Entry 6MPI (X-ray diffraction, 3.33 A resolution); this record covers chains A and P of the 23 polymer chains in the assembly.

Chain A:
Molecule: 16S rRNA
Organism: Thermus thermophilus HB8
Sequence (1507 nucleotides; each row starts with the number of its first residue; note: 46 numbers in that range are skipped by the numbering (no residue carries them; nothing is unmodelled there); a row labelled like 190A-190L holds insertion residues (190A, then the next letters in order)):
     5 UGGAGAGUUUGAUCCUGGCUCAGGGUGAACGCUGGCGGCGUGCCUAAGAC
    55 AUGCAAGUCGUGCGGG
    73 CCGCGGGGUUUU
    88 ACUCCG
    95 UGGUC
   101 AGCGGCGGACGGGUGAGUAACGCGUGGGU
  129A G
   130 ACCUACCCGGAAGAGGGGGACAACCCGGGGAAACUCGGGCUAAUCCCCCA
   180 UGUGGACCCGC
190A-190L CCCUUGGGGUGU
   191 GUCCAAAGGGCUUU
   216 GCCCGCUUCCGGAUGGGCCCGCGUCCCAUCAGCUAGUUGGUGGGGUAAUG
   266 GCCCACCAAGGCGACGACGGGUAGCCGGUCUGAGAGGAUGGCCGGCCACA
   316 GGGGCACUGAGACACGGGCCCCACUCCUACGGGAGGCAGCAGUUAGGAAU
   366 CUUCCGCAAUGGGCGCAAGCCUGACGGAGCGACGCCGCUUGGAGGAAGAA
   416 GCCCUUCGGGGUGUAAACUCCUGAA
   442 CCCGGGACGAAACCCCCGACGA
   474 GGGGACUGACGGUACCGGG
   494 GUAAUAGCGCCGGCCAACUCCGUGCCAGCAGCCGCGGUAAUACGGAGGGC
   544 GCGAGCGUUACCCGGAUUCACUGGGCGUAAAGGGCGUGUAGGCGGCCUGG
   594 GGCGUCCCAUGUGAAAGACCACGGCUCAACCGUGGGGGAGCGUGGGAUAC
   644 GCUCAGGCUAGACGGUGGGAGAGGGUGGUGGAAUUCCCGGAGUAGCGGUG
   694 AAAUGCGCAGAUACCGGGAGGAACGCCGAUGGCGAAGGCAGCCACCUGGU
   744 CCACCCGUGACGCUGAGGCGCGAAAGCGUGGGGAGCAAACCGGAUUAGAU
   794 ACCCGGGUAGUCCACGCCCUAAACGAUGCGCGCUAGGUCUCUGGGUCU
   848 CCUGGGGGCCGAAGCUAACGCGUUAAGCGCGCCGCCUGGGGAGUACGGCC
   898 GCAAGGCUGAAACUCAAAGGAAUUGACGGGGGCCCGCACAAGCGGUGGAG
   948 CAUGUGGUUUAAUUCGAAGCAACGCGAAGAACCUUACCAGGCCUUGACAU
   998 GCUAGGAACCCGGGUGAAAGCCUGGGGUGCCCCGGGGAGCCCUAGCACAG
  1048 GUGCUGCAUGGCCGUCGUCAGCUCGUGCCGUGAGGUGUUGGGUUAAGUCC
  1098 CGCAACGAGCGCAACCCCCGCCGUUAGUUGCCAGCGGUUCGGCCGGGCAC
  1148 UCUAACGGGACUGCCCGCGAAA
  1171 GCGGGAGGAAGGAGGGGACGACGUCUGGUCAGCAUGGCCCUUACGGCCUG
  1221 GGCGACACACGUGCUACAAUGCCCACUACAAAGCGAUGCCACCCGGCAAC
  1271 GGGGAGCUAAUCGCAAAAAGGUGGGCCCAGUUCGGAUUGGGGUCUGCAAC
  1321 CCGACCCCAUGAAGCCGGAAUCGCUAGUAAUCGCGGAUCAGCAUGCCGCG
  1371 GUGAAUACGUUCCCGGGCCUUGUACACACCGCCCGUCACGCCAUGGGAGC
  1421 GGGCUCUACCCGAAGUCGCCGGG
  1446 AGCCUACGGG
  1459 CAGGCGCCGAGGGUAGGGCCCGUGACUGGGGCGAAGUCGUAACAAGGUAG
  1509 CUGUACCGGAAGGUGCGGCUGGAUCA
  1539 CUUUCU
Sequence notes: insertion (1540-1544)
Ion coordination: Mg2+ site 1 near G21 (its only coordinating residue here); Mg2+ site 2 near C48 (its only coordinating residue here); Mg2+ site 3 near A53 (its only coordinating residue here); Mg2+ site 4: G61, U62, G105; Mg2+ site 5: G69, G70, U98; Mg2+ site 6: A116, G117, G289; Mg2+ site 7: C121, G124, U125, G236; Mg2+ site 8: C174, C175; Mg2+ site 9 near A195 (its only coordinating residue here); Mg2+ site 10: G299, G558, U560; Mg2+ site 11 near A315 (its only coordinating residue here); Mg2+ site 12 near G326 (its only coordinating residue here); 47 more Mg2+ sites not listed
Ligand contacts: paromomycin (PAR): G1405, U1406, C1407, A1408, C1409, C1490, G1491, A1492, A1493, G1494, U1495, C1496

Chain P:
Name: 30S ribosomal protein S16
Organism: Thermus thermophilus HB8
Reference sequence: Q5SJH3 (RS16_THET8); residue numbers follow UniProt; this construct covers 1-88
Sequence (88 residues; row label = number of the first residue in the row):
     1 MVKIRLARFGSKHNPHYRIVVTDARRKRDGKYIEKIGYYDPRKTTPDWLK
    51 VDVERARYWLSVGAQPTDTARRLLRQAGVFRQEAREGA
Not modelled in the structure: 84-88

Interface between chain A and chain P:
Pairs across the interface - 92 pairs, chain A then chain P:
  C43(A) - Ser11(P)  phosphate contact
  C43(A) - Lys12(P)  phosphate contact
  C43(A) - His13(P)  phosphate contact
  G44(A) - Ser11(P)  phosphate contact
  G44(A) - Lys12(P)  hydrogen bond to the phosphate
  C110(A) - Arg25(P)  hydrogen bond to the sugar
  G112(A) - Lys27(P)  salt bridge to the phosphate
  A134(A) - Arg25(P)  base contact
  C135(A) - Met1(P)  hydrogen bond to the base
  C136(A) - Met1(P)  sugar contact
  C136(A) - Gly63(P)  hydrogen bond to the sugar
  C136(A) - Gln65(P)  hydrogen bond to the sugar
  C137(A) - Ser61(P)  hydrogen bond to the sugar
  C137(A) - Gly63(P)  sugar contact
  G227(A) - Val62(P)  hydrogen bond to the base
  A228(A) - Val2(P)  sugar contact
  A228(A) - Trp59(P)  phosphate contact
  A228(A) - Val62(P)  sugar contact
  U229(A) - Val2(P)  sugar contact
  U229(A) - Asp23(P)  hydrogen bond to the sugar
  U229(A) - Ile33(P)  phosphate contact
  U229(A) - Trp59(P)  phosphate contact
  G230(A) - Asp23(P)  sugar contact
  G230(A) - Arg25(P)  hydrogen bond to the sugar
  G309(A) - Gly30(P)  phosphate contact
  G309(A) - Lys31(P)  phosphate contact
  G310(A) - Arg26(P)  salt bridge to the phosphate
  G310(A) - Lys27(P)  salt bridge to the phosphate
  G310(A) - Gly30(P)  phosphate contact
  G310(A) - Lys31(P)  hydrogen bond to the phosphate
  C311(A) - Arg26(P)  salt bridge to the phosphate
  A374(A) - Tyr17(P)  hydrogen bond to the sugar
  U375(A) - Leu6(P)  hydrogen bond to the sugar
  U375(A) - Tyr17(P)  sugar contact
  U375(A) - Arg28(P)  hydrogen bond to the base
  U375(A) - Thr69(P)  hydrogen bond to the phosphate
  G376(A) - Arg5(P)  hydrogen bond to the phosphate
  G376(A) - Leu6(P)  hydrogen bond to the phosphate
  G376(A) - Arg28(P)  sugar contact
  G376(A) - Thr67(P)  hydrogen bond to the phosphate
  G376(A) - Thr69(P)  phosphate contact
  G377(A) - Lys3(P)  salt bridge to the phosphate
  G377(A) - Arg5(P)  salt bridge to the phosphate
  G377(A) - Ala24(P)  sugar contact
  G377(A) - Thr67(P)  phosphate contact
  C390(A) - Arg28(P)  hydrogen bond to the phosphate
  G391(A) - Arg8(P)  phosphate contact
  G391(A) - Arg28(P)  salt bridge to the phosphate
  G392(A) - Arg8(P)  salt bridge to the phosphate
  G392(A) - Lys12(P)  phosphate contact
  G392(A) - His13(P)  hydrogen bond to the phosphate
  A393(A) - Lys12(P)  salt bridge to the phosphate
  A393(A) - His13(P)  salt bridge to the phosphate
  C449(A) - Arg42(P)  base contact
  G450(A) - Pro41(P)  sugar contact
  G450(A) - Arg42(P)  sugar contact
  G450(A) - Lys43(P)  salt bridge to the phosphate
  A452(A) - Tyr39(P)  phosphate contact
  A452(A) - Lys43(P)  salt bridge to the phosphate
  A452(A) - Arg72(P)  hydrogen bond to the sugar
  A453(A) - Asp68(P)  sugar contact
  A453(A) - Arg72(P)  sugar contact
  A453(A) - Gln76(P)  phosphate contact
  C454(A) - Asp68(P)  sugar contact
  G462(A) - Arg75(P)  hydrogen bond to the sugar
  G462(A) - Phe80(P)  hydrogen bond to the base
  G462(A) - Gln82(P)  base contact
  A463(A) - Gln82(P)  base contact
  A463(A) - Glu83(P)  base contact
  G474(A) - Arg81(P)  hydrogen bond to the base
  G474(A) - Gln82(P)  base contact
  G474(A) - Glu83(P)  hydrogen bond to the base
  C483(A) - His13(P)  sugar contact
  A607(A) - Lys31(P)  base contact
  A608(A) - Phe9(P)  sugar contact
  A608(A) - Arg18(P)  hydrogen bond to the phosphate
  A608(A) - Tyr32(P)  sugar contact
  A609(A) - Arg18(P)  salt bridge to the phosphate
  G617(A) - Asn14(P)  base contact
  G617(A) - Thr44(P)  sugar contact
  C623(A) - Ser11(P)  hydrogen bond to the sugar
  C624(A) - Phe9(P)  phosphate contact
  C624(A) - Gly10(P)  sugar contact
  C624(A) - Ser11(P)  sugar contact
  C624(A) - Asn14(P)  sugar contact
  C624(A) - His16(P)  sugar contact
  G625(A) - Phe9(P)  phosphate contact
  G625(A) - His16(P)  sugar contact
  U626(A) - Arg18(P)  salt bridge to the phosphate
  U626(A) - Lys35(P)  salt bridge to the phosphate
  U626(A) - Tyr38(P)  sugar contact
  G627(A) - Lys35(P)  salt bridge to the phosphate
Interface residues without a listed pair, chain A (44 interface residues in all): G111, G378, A451
Interface residues without a listed pair, chain P (50 interface residues in all): Pro15, Asp29, Tyr58

Summary:
The interface between chain A and chain P involves 44 residues on one side and 50 on the other, with 26
hydrogen bonds and 16 salt bridges. Polar pairs include C135(A)-Met1(P), G227(A)-Val62(P) and
U375(A)-Arg28(P). Bound to chain A: paromomycin.
Chain A is 16S rRNA and chain P is 30S ribosomal protein S16, both from Thermus thermophilus HB8; the
structure, Structure of the Thermus thermophilus 30S ribosomal subunit complexed with a 2-thiocytidine (s2C32)
and inosine (I34) ..., was determined by X-ray diffraction, deposited together with 6DTI, 6MKN and 6MPF.
